7DZ9 - chains A and D of the 3 polymer chains in the assembly; structure by X-ray diffraction, 2.20 A resolution.

[Chain A]
Molecule: MbnB
Organism: Vibrio caribbeanicus ATCC BAA-2122
UniProtKB: E3BK14 (E3BK14_9VIBR); residues 1-260 here = UniProt positions 1-260
Sequence (260 residues; each row starts with the number of its first residue):
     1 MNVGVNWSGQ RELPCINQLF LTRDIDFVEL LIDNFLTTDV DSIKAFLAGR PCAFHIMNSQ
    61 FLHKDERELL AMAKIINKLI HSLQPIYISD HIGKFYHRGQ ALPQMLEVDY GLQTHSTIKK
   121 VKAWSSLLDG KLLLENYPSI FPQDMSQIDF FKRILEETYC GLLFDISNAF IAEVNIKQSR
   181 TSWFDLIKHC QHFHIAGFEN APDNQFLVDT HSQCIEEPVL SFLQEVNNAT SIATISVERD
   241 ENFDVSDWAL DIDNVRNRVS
Construct notes: conflict V5 (Ile in E3BK14)
Ion coordination: Fe ion site 1: H55, H91, E135 (shared with 1 residue of chain F); Fe ion site 2: E135, D165, H194, E238; Fe ion site 3: N168, D209, H211
What the authors report for this chain:
  - Fe ion coordination: H55, H91, E135, D165, N168, H194, D209, H211, E238
  - contacts within the chain: H211-D240 (backbone contact)
  - catalytic residues: D240

[Chain D]
Molecule: MbnC
Organism: Vibrio caribbeanicus ATCC BAA-2122
UniProtKB: E3BK13 (E3BK13_9VIBR); residues 1-180 here = UniProt positions 1-180
Sequence (180 residues; numbered 1 to 180; the number before each row is that of its first residue):
     1 MEEILDRIIN PLSAKPLTKK EHIYTSLVLQ SSQSLILSAC PSLQSQRQFC SFEYHQQFID
    61 WCFFNKKRTD WCLALSFYQY LSYKNEQVSV EILKELIHLA CSQWTYADKS TNQTVVICHT
   121 RLPSMVFGGN KSLFAQEFRE VFLLETEQLK PFIQSHVPDG YFVYWILRDD SEYPSTMGEK

[How chain A and chain D interact]
Contacting residue pairs (67; chain A residue first):
  W7(A) with A135(D), hydrophobic
  Q10(A) with A135(D), hydrogen bond (side chain-backbone); Q136(D); E137(D); F138(D)
  L13(A) with A135(D); Q136(D)
  N17(A) with Q136(D)
  D33(A) with K109(D), salt bridge
  N34(A) with K109(D), hydrogen bond
  L36(A) with K109(D)
  T37(A) with S110(D); T111(D); K131(D); S132(D), hydrogen bond (side chain-backbone); L133(D)
  T38(A) with L133(D); F134(D); A135(D)
  D39(A) with L133(D), hydrogen bond (backbone-backbone); F134(D)
  S42(A) with F134(D); A135(D), hydrogen bond (side chain-backbone)
  I43(A) with A135(D)
  F46(A) with Q136(D)
  N58(A) with K109(D)
  I75(A) with S110(D); T111(D)
  K94(A) with L5(D)
  H97(A) with E2(D); L5(D); D6(D), salt bridge; I9(D)
  R98(A) with E2(D), salt bridge; D6(D), salt bridge; I9(D)
  Q100(A) with I9(D); C62(D); K66(D); K67(D), hydrogen bond (side chain-backbone); T69(D)
  A101(A) with T69(D), hydrogen bond (backbone-side chain); D70(D)
  L102(A) with I8(D), hydrophobic; I9(D), hydrophobic
  P103(A) with V28(D); S31(D); S32(D)
  Q104(A) with S31(D)
  L106(A) with L5(D), hydrophobic; I8(D), hydrophobic; Y24(D)
  I140(A) with K20(D), hydrogen bond (backbone-side chain); Y24(D), hydrophobic
  F141(A) with K20(D); E21(D); Y24(D), hydrophobic
  N175(A) with K20(D), hydrogen bond (backbone-side chain)
  P202(A) with I23(D)
  D203(A) with K19(D)
  Q205(A) with K19(D); K20(D), hydrogen bond (side chain-backbone); I23(D)
  F206(A) with I23(D), hydrophobic; Y24(D), hydrophobic; L27(D), hydrophobic
  V208(A) with L27(D), hydrophobic
Interface residues without a listed pair, chain A (36 interface residues in all): R11, M72, Y137, A201
Interface residues without a listed pair, chain D (35 interface residues in all): I4, F63, Y106, N112, Q113
Interface features reported in the paper:
  - interface residues, chain D: K131(D)

[Overview]
36 residues of chain A face 35 of chain D across their interface; the contacts include 10 hydrogen bonds and 4
salt bridges. Among the polar pairs are D33(A)-K109(D), H97(A)-D6(D) and R98(A)-E2(D). The Fe ion site 1 is
built by H55(A), H91(A) and E135(A). From the paper: the catalytic residue D240(A); the interface residue
K131(D).
Chain A is MbnB and chain D is MbnC, both from Vibrio caribbeanicus ATCC BAA-2122; the structure, MbnABC
complex, was determined by X-ray diffraction together with 7FC0 from the same study.
